PDB entry 4WHY | X-ray diffraction, 2.62 A resolution | chains A and J of the 3 polymer chains in the assembly

== Chain A ==
Molecule: epitope peptide
Reference sequence: Q9WJJ4 (Q9WJJ4_9HEPC); residues 412-423 here correspond to UniProt positions 51-62 (UniProt number = residue number - 361)
Sequence (12 residues; numbered 412 to 423; the number before each row is that of its first residue):
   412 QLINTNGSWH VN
Unresolved in the structure: 423
Reported in the primary citation:
  - post-translational modification sites: Asn417, Asn423 (citing earlier work)
  - mutagenesis - V422I: unchanged binding to Fab

== Chain J ==
Molecule: Light chain of Fab fragment derived from neutralizing antibody 3/11
From: Rattus norvegicus
Notes: antibody fragment or engineered binder
Sequence (220 residues; each row starts with the number of its first residue; note: 5 numbers in that range are skipped by the numbering (no residue carries them; nothing is unmodelled there); a row labelled like 27A-27E holds insertion residues (27A, then the next letters in order); numbers below 1 keep their minus sign (Arg-1 is residue -1)):
    -1 RSDIVLTQTT PTLSATIGQS VSISCRSSQ
27A-27E SLLES
    33 DGNTYLNWLL QRPGQSPQLL IYSVSNLESG VPNRFSGSGS ETDFTLKISG VEAEDLGVYY
    93 CMQTTHAPTF GAGTKLELKR ADAAPTVSIF PPSTEQLATG GASVVCLMNN FYPRDISVKW
   153 KIDGTERRDG VLDSVTDQDS KDSTYSMSST LSLTKADYES HNLYTCEVVH KTSSSPVVKS
   213 FNRNEC
Unresolved in the structure: -1 to 0, 216-218
Disulfides: Cys23-Cys93, Cys138-Cys198

== Chain A / chain J interface ==
Pairs across the interface - 17 pairs, chain A then chain J:
  Gln412(A) with Asn35(J); Tyr37(J); Tyr54(J); Ser55(J), hydrogen bond (backbone-side chain); Asn58(J), hydrogen bond
  Leu413(A) with Asn39(J), hydrogen bond (backbone-side chain); Leu51(J), hydrophobic
  Ile414(A) with Thr96(J)
  Asn415(A) with Glu27D(J), hydrogen bond; Tyr37(J); Thr96(J), hydrogen bond (backbone-side chain); Thr97(J), hydrogen bond (side chain-backbone)
  Trp420(A) with Thr96(J), hydrogen bond (side chain-backbone); Thr97(J), hydrogen bond (side chain-backbone); His98(J), hydrogen bond (side chain-backbone); Ala99(J); Pro100(J)
Also at the interface, not in a pair above, chain A (6 interface residues in all): Gly418
Also at the interface, not in a pair above, chain J (14 interface residues in all): Asp33

== Summary ==
Chain A and chain J form an interface of 6 and 14 residues respectively, with 9 hydrogen bonds. Among the
polar pairs are Gln412(A)-Ser55(J), Gln412(A)-Asn58(J) and Leu413(A)-Asn39(J). The paper reports that V422I of
chain A leaves binding to Fab unchanged; modification sites Asn417(A) and Asn423(A).
Chain A is epitope peptide and chain J is Light chain of Fab fragment derived from neutralizing antibody 3/11
(Rattus norvegicus); the structure, Structure of the Hepatitis C virus envelope glycoprotein E2 antigenic
region 412-423 bound to the broadly ..., was determined by X-ray diffraction, deposited together with 4WHT.
